3PMK - chains C and Q of the 10 polymer chains in the assembly; structure by X-ray diffraction, 3.03 A resolution.

# Chain C
Molecule: Nucleocapsid protein
Organism: Recombinant vesicular stomatitis Indiana virus rVSV-G/GFP
Reference sequence: B7UCZ2 (B7UCZ2_9RHAB); numbering as in UniProt (aligned over 22-422)
Sequence (404 residues; each row starts with the number of its first residue):
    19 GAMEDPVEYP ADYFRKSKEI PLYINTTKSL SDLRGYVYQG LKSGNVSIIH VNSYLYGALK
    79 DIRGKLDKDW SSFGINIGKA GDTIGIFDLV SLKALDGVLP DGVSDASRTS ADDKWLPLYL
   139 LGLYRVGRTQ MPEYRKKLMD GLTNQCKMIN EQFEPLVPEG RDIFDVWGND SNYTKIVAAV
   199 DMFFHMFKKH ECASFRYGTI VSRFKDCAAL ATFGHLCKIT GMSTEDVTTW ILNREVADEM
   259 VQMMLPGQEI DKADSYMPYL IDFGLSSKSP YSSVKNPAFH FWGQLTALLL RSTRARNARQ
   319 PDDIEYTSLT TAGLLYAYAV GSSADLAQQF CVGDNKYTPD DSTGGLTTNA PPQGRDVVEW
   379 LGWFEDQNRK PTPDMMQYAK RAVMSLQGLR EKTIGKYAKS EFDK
Differences from the reference sequence: expression tag (19-21)

# Chain Q
Molecule: Phosphoprotein
Organism: Recombinant vesicular stomatitis Indiana virus rVSV-G/GFP
Reference sequence: B7UCZ3 (B7UCZ3_9RHAB); residue numbers follow UniProt; this construct covers 1-60
Sequence (68 residues; row label = number of the first residue in the row):
     1 MDNLTKVREY LKSYSRLDQA VGEIDEIEAQ RAEKSNYELF QEDGVEEHTK PSYFQAADDS
    61 LEHHHHHH
Unresolved in the structure: 1-4, 35-68
Differences from the reference sequence: expression tag (61-68)

# How chain C and chain Q interact
Pairs across the interface - 56 pairs, chain C then chain Q:
  Arg143(C) - Gln30(Q)
  Thr147(C) - Glu33(Q)
  Gln148(C) - Glu33(Q)  hydrogen bond (backbone-side chain)
  Met149(C) - Glu33(Q)
  Met149(C) - Lys34(Q)
  Tyr152(C) - Gln30(Q)  hydrogen bond (side chain-backbone)
  Tyr152(C) - Ala32(Q)  hydrogen bond (side chain-backbone)
  Tyr152(C) - Glu33(Q)
  Tyr152(C) - Lys34(Q)
  Ile218(C) - Ile27(Q)
  Ile218(C) - Gln30(Q)
  Val219(C) - Arg31(Q)  hydrogen bond (backbone-side chain)
  Arg221(C) - Ile27(Q)
  Arg221(C) - Arg31(Q)  hydrogen bond (backbone-side chain)
  Phe222(C) - Ile24(Q)  hydrophobic
  Phe222(C) - Ile27(Q)  hydrophobic
  Phe222(C) - Arg31(Q)
  Leu228(C) - Val21(Q)
  Leu228(C) - Ile24(Q)  hydrophobic
  Ala229(C) - Ile24(Q)
  Ala229(C) - Asp25(Q)
  Ala229(C) - Glu28(Q)
  Phe231(C) - Val21(Q)  hydrophobic
  Gly232(C) - Val21(Q)
  His233(C) - Asp25(Q)  salt bridge
  Ser241(C) - Asp18(Q)
  Thr242(C) - Leu17(Q)
  Thr242(C) - Asp18(Q)  hydrogen bond
  Thr242(C) - Val21(Q)
  Glu243(C) - Leu11(Q)
  Thr246(C) - Lys12(Q)
  Arg252(C) - Thr5(Q)
  Ala255(C) - Arg8(Q)
  Asp256(C) - Arg8(Q)  salt bridge
  Val259(C) - Arg8(Q)
  Val259(C) - Tyr10(Q)
  Met262(C) - Tyr10(Q)
  Met262(C) - Tyr14(Q)
  Met262(C) - Leu17(Q)  hydrophobic
  Leu263(C) - Tyr14(Q)  hydrogen bond (backbone-side chain)
  Pro264(C) - Ser13(Q)
  Pro264(C) - Tyr14(Q)
  Gly265(C) - Tyr14(Q)  hydrogen bond (backbone-side chain)
  Gln266(C) - Tyr14(Q)  hydrogen bond (backbone-side chain)
  Glu267(C) - Tyr14(Q)
  Ile268(C) - Tyr14(Q)  hydrophobic
  Ile268(C) - Leu17(Q)  hydrophobic
  Ile268(C) - Ala20(Q)
  Asp269(C) - Tyr14(Q)
  Asp269(C) - Arg16(Q)  hydrogen bond (backbone-side chain)
  Asp269(C) - Leu17(Q)
  Asp269(C) - Ala20(Q)
  Lys270(C) - Arg16(Q)
  Ala271(C) - Arg16(Q)
  Arg312(C) - Asp25(Q)  salt bridge
  Arg312(C) - Ala29(Q)
Other interface residues (no listed pair), chain C (40 interface residues in all): Arg146, Glu151, Lys223, Cys225, Ala226, Met258, Arg408
Other interface residues (no listed pair), chain Q (23 interface residues in all): Gly22
Interface features reported in the paper:
  - specific contacts: Arg312(C)-Asp25(Q) (salt bridge)
  - interface residues, chain Q: Ile24(Q)

# Overview
Chain C and chain Q form an interface of 40 and 23 residues respectively; the contacts include 10 hydrogen
bonds and 3 salt bridges. Polar contacts include His233(C)-Asp25(Q), Asp256(C)-Arg8(Q) and Arg312(C)-Asp25(Q).
The paper describes a salt bridge between Arg312(C) and Asp25(Q). From the paper: the interface residue
Ile24(Q).
Here chain C is Nucleocapsid protein and chain Q is Phosphoprotein, both from Recombinant vesicular stomatitis
Indiana virus rVSV-G/GFP. Entry 3PMK (Crystal structure of the Vesicular Stomatitis Virus RNA free
nucleoprotein/phosphoprotein complex) was determined by X-ray diffraction.
